Entry 6TBA (electron microscopy, 4.54 A resolution (low resolution: residue-level contacts below are approximate; hydrogen-bond / salt-bridge calls are withheld)); this record covers chains 6B and 6C of the 288 polymer chains in the assembly.

Chain 6B (and 6C):
Protein: Uncharacterized protein
Source organism: Rhodobacter capsulatus SB 1003
Notes: chain 6C of this document is another copy of the same molecule, construct and numbering; everything in this record applies to it too
UniProt: D5AU01 (D5AU01_RHOCB); residues 1-210 here = UniProt positions 1-210
Amino-acid sequence (210 residues; row label = number of the first residue in the row):
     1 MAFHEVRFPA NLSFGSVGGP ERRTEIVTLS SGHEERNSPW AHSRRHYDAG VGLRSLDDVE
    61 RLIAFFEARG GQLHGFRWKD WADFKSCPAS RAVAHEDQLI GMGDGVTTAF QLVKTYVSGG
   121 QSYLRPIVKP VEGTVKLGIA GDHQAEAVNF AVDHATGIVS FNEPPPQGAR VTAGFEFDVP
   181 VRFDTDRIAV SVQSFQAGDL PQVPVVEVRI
Not modelled in the structure: 1, 83-156, 210

Chain 6B / chain 6C interface:
Residue-residue contacts (57; chain 6B residue first):
  Phe-3(6B) / Pro-166(6C)
  Glu-5(6B) / Glu-163(6C)
  Glu-5(6B) / Pro-164(6C)
  Glu-5(6B) / Pro-165(6C)
  Arg-23(6B) / Ser-30(6C)
  Trp-40(6B) / Ser-30(6C)
  Trp-40(6B) / Ser-31(6C)
  Trp-40(6B) / Gly-32(6C)
  Arg-44(6B) / Glu-34(6C)
  Leu-56(6B) / Trp-81(6C)
  Arg-61(6B) / Glu-163(6C)
  Ala-64(6B) / Phe-161(6C)
  Ala-64(6B) / Glu-163(6C)
  Phe-65(6B) / Glu-163(6C)
  Phe-66(6B) / Pro-20(6C)
  Glu-67(6B) / Arg-22(6C)
  Glu-67(6B) / Phe-161(6C)
  Glu-67(6B) / Gly-168(6C)
  Glu-67(6B) / Arg-170(6C)
  Ala-68(6B) / Pro-164(6C)
  Ala-68(6B) / Gln-167(6C)
  Ala-68(6B) / Gly-168(6C)
  Arg-69(6B) / Glu-163(6C)
  Arg-69(6B) / Pro-164(6C)
  Gly-71(6B) / Arg-22(6C)
  Gln-72(6B) / Thr-24(6C)
  Leu-73(6B) / Arg-36(6C)
  Leu-73(6B) / Ser-38(6C)
  His-74(6B) / Arg-36(6C)
  Arg-182(6B) / Ile-26(6C)
  Arg-182(6B) / Glu-34(6C)
  Arg-182(6B) / Arg-36(6C)
  Asp-186(6B) / Pro-20(6C)
  Asp-186(6B) / Glu-21(6C)
  Asp-186(6B) / Arg-22(6C)
  Arg-187(6B) / Gly-19(6C)
  Arg-187(6B) / Pro-20(6C)
  Arg-187(6B) / Glu-21(6C)
  Arg-187(6B) / His-46(6C)
  Ile-188(6B) / Gly-19(6C)
  Ile-188(6B) / Pro-20(6C)
  Ala-189(6B) / Val-17(6C)
  Val-190(6B) / Ser-16(6C)
  Val-190(6B) / Val-17(6C)
  Val-190(6B) / Gly-18(6C)
  Ser-191(6B) / Val-17(6C)
  Val-192(6B) / Phe-14(6C)
  Val-192(6B) / Gly-15(6C)
  Val-192(6B) / Ser-16(6C)
  Gln-193(6B) / Phe-14(6C)
  Gln-193(6B) / Gly-15(6C)
  Ser-194(6B) / Phe-14(6C)
  Phe-195(6B) / Phe-14(6C)
  Val-208(6B) / Glu-34(6C)
  Val-208(6B) / Arg-36(6C)
  Arg-209(6B) / Gly-32(6C)
  Arg-209(6B) / His-33(6C)
Also at the interface, not in a pair above, chain 6B (32 interface residues in all): Pro-39, Glu-60
Also at the interface, not in a pair above, chain 6C (34 interface residues in all): Ser-13, Thr-28, Leu-29, Asn-37, Ser-43, Ala-82

In short:
The interface between chain 6B and chain 6C involves 32 residues on one side and 34 on the other.
Chain 6B and chain 6C are both Uncharacterized protein (Rhodobacter capsulatus SB 1003); the structure, Virion
of native gene transfer agent (GTA) particle, was determined by electron microscopy, deposited together with
6TB9, 6TE8, 6TE9, 6TEB, 6TEH, 6TO8 and 3 further entries.
